Entry 3W6J (X-ray diffraction, 2.60 A resolution); this record covers chains A and B of the 3 polymer chains in the assembly.

[Chain A]
Protein: ScpA
From: Geobacillus stearothermophilus
Sequence (174 residues; row label = number of the first residue in the row):
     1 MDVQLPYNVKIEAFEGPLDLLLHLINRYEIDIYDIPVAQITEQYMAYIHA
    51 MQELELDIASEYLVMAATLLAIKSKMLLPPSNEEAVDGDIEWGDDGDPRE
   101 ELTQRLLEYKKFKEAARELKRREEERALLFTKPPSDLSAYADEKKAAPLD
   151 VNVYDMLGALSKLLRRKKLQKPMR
Not modelled in the structure: 81-96, 142-148, 174
What the authors report for this chain:
  - mutagenesis - F130R: increased catalytic activity
  - mutagenesis - M156R: decreased catalytic activity

[Chain B]
Protein: ScpB
From: Geobacillus stearothermophilus
Notes: fragment: UNP resides 12-191; engineered mutation(s): extra a.a. GPHM at Nter
Sequence (184 residues; each row starts with the number of its first residue):
     8 GSHMGALKPAKAIVEALLFAAGDEGLSLSQIAAVLEVSELEAKAVIEELQ
    58 QDCRREERGIQLVELGGVFLLATKKEHAPYLKKLVEAPGASPLSQAALET
   108 LAIIAYRQPITRAEIEEIRGVKSDKPLQTLMARALIKEVGRAEGTGRPIL
   158 YGTTPEFLDYFGLKTLEELPPLPEWADDGESERE
Not modelled in the structure: 8-14, 183-191
What the authors report for this chain:
  - conformationally variable residues (side-chain flip): L100
  - mutagenesis - L91R, V92R: increased catalytic activity

[How chain A and chain B interact]
Contacting residue pairs - 47 pairs, chain A then chain B:
  F130(A) - F26(B)
  K132(A) - F26(B)
  K132(A) - G29(B)
  D136(A) - K129(B)
  L137(A) - L88(B)  hydrophobic
  L137(A) - V92(B)  hydrophobic
  L137(A) - P99(B)  hydrophobic
  L137(A) - L100(B)
  S138(A) - L100(B)
  S138(A) - K132(B)
  Y140(A) - A85(B)  hydrophobic
  Y140(A) - L88(B)  hydrophobic
  Y140(A) - K89(B)
  A141(A) - L100(B)  hydrophobic
  A141(A) - K132(B)
  L149(A) - S101(B)
  L149(A) - R140(B)
  L149(A) - Y167(B)  hydrogen bond (backbone-side chain)
  D150(A) - Y167(B)
  V151(A) - L105(B)  hydrophobic
  V151(A) - Y167(B)  hydrogen bond (backbone-side chain)
  V151(A) - F168(B)  hydrophobic
  N152(A) - F168(B)
  V153(A) - F168(B)
  V153(A) - L170(B)  hydrophobic
  M156(A) - L108(B)  hydrophobic
  M156(A) - A109(B)  hydrophobic
  M156(A) - A112(B)  hydrophobic
  L157(A) - Y113(B)
  L157(A) - P177(B)  hydrophobic
  A159(A) - L105(B)  hydrophobic
  A159(A) - E106(B)
  L160(A) - W182(B)  hydrophobic
  L163(A) - E106(B)
  L163(A) - I125(B)  hydrophobic
  R166(A) - E106(B)  salt bridge
  L169(A) - A27(B)  hydrophobic
  L169(A) - A28(B)
  Q170(A) - L33(B)
  Q170(A) - Q37(B)  hydrogen bond
  K171(A) - E31(B)
  K171(A) - Q37(B)
  P172(A) - E31(B)
  P172(A) - G32(B)
  P172(A) - S34(B)
  P172(A) - Q37(B)
  P172(A) - V75(B)  hydrophobic
Interface residues without a listed pair, chain A (27 interface residues in all): T131, P134, S135, D155, L164
Interface residues without a listed pair, chain B (41 interface residues in all): D30, L91, Q102, A104, I110, R126, V128, F164, L179
From the paper, about this interface:
  - specific contacts: L160(A)-W182(B), L164(A)-W182(B)
  - interface residues, chain A: L149(A), V151(A), M156(A)

[Summary]
27 residues of chain A and 41 residues of chain B are in contact, with 3 hydrogen bonds and 1 salt bridge.
Polar contacts include R166(A)-E106(B), L149(A)-Y167(B) and V151(A)-Y167(B). The paper describes contacts
between L160(A) and W182(B) and L164(A) and W182(B). The paper reports that L91R and V92R of chain B increase
catalytic activity; interface residues L149(A), V151(A) and M156(A); 4 substitutions were tested in all.
Chain A is ScpA and chain B is ScpB, both from Geobacillus stearothermophilus; the structure, Crystal
structure of ScpAB core complex, was determined by X-ray diffraction (same publication as 3W6K).
